PDB entry 6NM5 | electron microscopy, 6.20 A resolution (low resolution: residue-level contacts below are approximate; hydrogen-bond / salt-bridge calls are withheld) | chains 1G and M of the 76 polymer chains in the assembly

[Chain 1G]
Protein: Type IV conjugative transfer system pilin TraA
Organism: Escherichia coli
UniProtKB: A0A1Y2ZDR2 (A0A1Y2ZDR2_ECOLX); residues 6-70 here correspond to UniProt positions 30-94 (UniProt number = residue number + 24)
Chain sequence (65 residues; each row starts with the number of its first residue):
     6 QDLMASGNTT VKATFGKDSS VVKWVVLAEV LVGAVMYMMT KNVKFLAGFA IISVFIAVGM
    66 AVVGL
Reported in the primary citation:
  - mutagenesis - D23G: abolished binding to phage R17 (citing earlier work)
  - mutagenesis - A18E: abolished binding to R17 (citing earlier work)

[Chain M]
Protein: Maturation protein
Organism: Enterobacteria phage MS2
UniProtKB: P03610 (MAT_BPMS2); residues 1-393 here = UniProt positions 1-393
Chain sequence (393 residues; numbered 1 to 393; the number before each row is that of its first residue):
     1 MRAFSTLDRE NETFVPSVRV YADGETEDNS FSLKYRSNWT PGRFNSTGAK TKQWHYPSPY
    61 SRGALSVTSI DQGAYKRSGS SWGRPYEEKA GFGFSLDARS CYSLFPVSQN LTYIEVPQNV
   121 ANRASTEVLQ KVTQGNFNLG VALAEARSTA SQLATQTIAL VKAYTAARRG NWRQALRYLA
   181 LNEDRKFRSK HVAGRWLELQ FGWLPLMSDI QGAYEMLTKV HLQEFLPMRA VRQVGTNIKL
   241 DGRLSYPAAN FQTTCNISRR IVIWFYINDA RLAWLSSLGI LNPLGIVWEK VPFSFVVDWL
   301 LPVGNMLEGL TAPVGCSYMS GTVTDVITGE SIISVDAPYG WTVERQGTAK AQISAMHRGV
   361 QSVWPTTGAY VKSPFSMVHT LDALALIRQR LSR

[How chain 1G and chain M interact]
Residue-residue contacts (9; chain 1G residue first):
  G12(1G) - T47(M)
  N13(1G) - S46(M)
  T14(1G) - N45(M)
  T14(1G) - S46(M)
  A18(1G) - N110(M)
  D23(1G) - W39(M)
  D23(1G) - R99(M)
  D23(1G) - Q109(M)
  D23(1G) - N110(M)
Also at the interface, not in a pair above, chain 1G (6 interface residues in all): S24
Also at the interface, not in a pair above, chain M (9 interface residues in all): P41, F44
From the paper, about this interface:
  - residue pairs: D23(1G)-R99(M)
  - interface residues, chain 1G: A18(1G)

[Overview]
The interface between chain 1G and chain M involves 6 residues on one side and 9 on the other. The authors
report a contact between D23(1G) and R99(M). From the paper: D23G of chain 1G abolishes binding to phage R17;
the interface residue A18(1G).
Here chain 1G is Type IV conjugative transfer system pilin TraA (Escherichia coli) and chain M is Maturation
protein (Enterobacteria phage MS2). Entry 6NM5 (F-pilus/MS2 Maturation protein complex) was determined by
electron microscopy.
